PDB entry 6ALF | electron microscopy, 4.10 A resolution (low resolution: residue-level contacts below are approximate; hydrogen-bond / salt-bridge calls are withheld) | chains B and I of the 8 polymer chains in the assembly

[Chain B]
Molecule: 29-nt DNA strand
Sequence (29 nucleotides; numbered 1 to 29; the number before each row is that of its first residue):
     1 GGGTATTCGC CGTGTACCTC TCCTAGCCC

[Chain I]
Molecule: DNA-directed RNA polymerase subunit beta
Organism: Escherichia coli (strain K12)
Notes: EC 2.7.7.6
UniProtKB: P0A8V2 (RPOB_ECOLI); residues 1-1342 here = UniProt positions 1-1342
Amino-acid sequence (1342 residues; each row starts with the number of its first residue):
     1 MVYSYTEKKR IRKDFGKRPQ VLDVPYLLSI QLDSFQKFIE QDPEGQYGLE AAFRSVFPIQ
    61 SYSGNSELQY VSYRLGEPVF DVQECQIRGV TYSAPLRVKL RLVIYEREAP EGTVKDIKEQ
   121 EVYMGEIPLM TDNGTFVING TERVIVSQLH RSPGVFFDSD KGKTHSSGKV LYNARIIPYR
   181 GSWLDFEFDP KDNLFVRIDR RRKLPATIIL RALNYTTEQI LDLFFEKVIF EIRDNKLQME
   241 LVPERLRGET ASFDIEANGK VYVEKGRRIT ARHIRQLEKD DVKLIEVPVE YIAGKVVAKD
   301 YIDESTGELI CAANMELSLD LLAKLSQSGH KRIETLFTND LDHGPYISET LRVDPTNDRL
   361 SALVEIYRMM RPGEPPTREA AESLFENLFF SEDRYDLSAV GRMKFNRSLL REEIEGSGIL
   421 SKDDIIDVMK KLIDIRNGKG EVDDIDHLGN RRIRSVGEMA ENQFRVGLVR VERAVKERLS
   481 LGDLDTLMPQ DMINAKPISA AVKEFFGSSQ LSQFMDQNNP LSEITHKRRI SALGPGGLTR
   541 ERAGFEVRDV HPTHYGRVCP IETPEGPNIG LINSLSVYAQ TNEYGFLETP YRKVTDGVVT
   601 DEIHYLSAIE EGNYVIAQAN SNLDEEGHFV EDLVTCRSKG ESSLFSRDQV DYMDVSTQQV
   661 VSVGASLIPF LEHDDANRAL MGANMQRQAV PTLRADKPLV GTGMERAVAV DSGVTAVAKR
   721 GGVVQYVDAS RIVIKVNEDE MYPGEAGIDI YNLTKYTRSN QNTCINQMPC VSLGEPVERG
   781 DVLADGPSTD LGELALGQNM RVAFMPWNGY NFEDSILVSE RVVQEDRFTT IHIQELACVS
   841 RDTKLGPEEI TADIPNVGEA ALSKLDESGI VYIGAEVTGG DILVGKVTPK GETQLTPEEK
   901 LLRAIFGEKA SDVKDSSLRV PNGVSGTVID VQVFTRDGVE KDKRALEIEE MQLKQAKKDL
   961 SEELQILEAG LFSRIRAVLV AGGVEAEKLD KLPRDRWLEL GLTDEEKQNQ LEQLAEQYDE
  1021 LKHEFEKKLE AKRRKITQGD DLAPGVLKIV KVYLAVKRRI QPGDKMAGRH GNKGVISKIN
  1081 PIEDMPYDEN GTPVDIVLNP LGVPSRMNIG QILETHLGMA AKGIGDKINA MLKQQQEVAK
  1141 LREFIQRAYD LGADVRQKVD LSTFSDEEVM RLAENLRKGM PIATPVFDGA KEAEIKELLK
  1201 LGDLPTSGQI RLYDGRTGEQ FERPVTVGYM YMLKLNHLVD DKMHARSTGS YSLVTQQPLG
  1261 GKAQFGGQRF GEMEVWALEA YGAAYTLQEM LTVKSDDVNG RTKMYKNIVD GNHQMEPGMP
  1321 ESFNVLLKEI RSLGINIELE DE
Disordered / not traced: 1, 891-914, 1342

[Chain B / chain I interface]
Pairs across the interface (9):
  DT15(B) / Met-1273(I)
  DA16(B) / Arg-1269(I)
  DA16(B) / Gly-1271(I)
  DC17(B) / Gln-1268(I)
  DC17(B) / Arg-1269(I)
  DC18(B) / Gly-1261(I)
  DC18(B) / Lys-1262(I)
  DC22(B) / Asn-139(I)
  DC22(B) / Ser-508(I)
Other interface residues (no listed pair), chain B (10 interface residues in all): DG14, DT19, DC20, DT21, DC23
Other interface residues (no listed pair), chain I (17 interface residues in all): Ile-138, Arg-143, Gly-507, Phe-514, Pro-567, Asn-762, Asp-1241, Ala-1263, Glu-1272

[In short]
10 residues of chain B and 17 residues of chain I are in contact.
Here chain B is a 29-nt DNA strand and chain I is DNA-directed RNA polymerase subunit beta (Escherichia coli
(strain K12)). Entry 6ALF (CryoEM structure of crosslinked E.coli RNA polymerase elongation complex) was
determined by electron microscopy together with 6ALG and 6ALH from the same study.
